Entry 7PIS (electron microscopy, 15.00 A resolution (very low resolution: no residue pairs are listed; an interface is given only as per-side residue counts)); this record covers chains K and 5 of the 56 polymer chains in the assembly.

Chain K:
Molecule: 30S ribosomal protein S12
From: Mycoplasma pneumoniae M129
Reference sequence: P75546 (RS12_MYCPN); residue numbers follow UniProt; this construct covers 1-139
Chain sequence (139 residues; numbered 1 to 139; the number before each row is that of its first residue):
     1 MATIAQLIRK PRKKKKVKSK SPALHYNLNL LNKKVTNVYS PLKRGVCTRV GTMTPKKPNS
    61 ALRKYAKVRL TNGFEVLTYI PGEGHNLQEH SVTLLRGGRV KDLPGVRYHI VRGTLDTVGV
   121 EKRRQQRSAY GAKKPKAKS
Not modelled in the structure: 1, 138-139

Chain 5:
Molecule: 16S ribosomal RNA
From: Mycoplasma pneumoniae M129
Sequence (1520 nucleotides; each row starts with the number of its first residue):
     1 UUUUUCUGAG AGUUUGAUCC UGGCUCAGGA UUAACGCUGG CGGCAUGCCU AAUACAUGCA
    61 AGUCGAUCGA AAGUAGUAAU ACUUUAGAGG CGAACGGGUG AGUAACACGU AUCCAAUCUA
   121 CCUUAUAAUG GGGGAUAACU AGUUGAAAGA CUAGCUAAUA CCGCAUAAGA ACUUUGGUUC
   181 GCAUGAAUCA AAGUUGAAAG GACCUGCAAG GGUUCGUUAU UUGAUGAGGG UGCGCCAUAU
   241 CAGCUAGUUG GUGGGGUAAC GGCCUACCAA GGCAAUGACG UGUAGCUAUG CUGAGAAGUA
   301 GAAUAGCCAC AAUGGGACUG AGACACGGCC CAUACUCCUA CGGGAGGCAG CAGUAGGGAA
   361 UUUUUCACAA UGAGCGAAAG CUUGAUGGAG CAAUGCCGCG UGAACGAUGA AGGUCUUUAA
   421 GAUUGUAAAG UUCUUUUAUU UGGGAAGAAU GACUUUAGCA GGUAAUGGCU AGAGUUUGAC
   481 UGUACCAUUU UGAAUAAGUG ACGACUAACU AUGUGCCAGC AGUCGCGGUA AUACAUAGGU
   541 CGCAAGCGUU AUCCGGAUUU AUUGGGCGUA AAGCAAGCGC AGGCGGAUUG AAAAGUCUGG
   601 UGUUAAAGGC AGCUGCUUAA CAGUUGUAUG CAUUGGAAAC UAUUAAUCUA GAGUGUGGUA
   661 GGGAGUUUUG GAAUUUCAUG UGGAGCGGUG AAAUGCGUAG AUAUAUGAAG GAACACCAGU
   721 GGCGAAGGCG AAAACUUAGG CCAUUACUGA CGCUUAGGCU UGAAAGUGUG GGGAGCAAAU
   781 AGGAUUAGAU ACCCUAGUAG UCCACACCGU AAACGAUAGA UACUAGCUGU CGGGGCGAUC
   841 CCCUCGGUAG UGAAGUUAAC ACAUUAAGUA UCUCGCCUGG GUAGUACAUU CGCAAGAAUG
   901 AAACUCAAAC GGAAUUGACG GGGACCCGCA CAAGUGGUGG AGCAUGUUGC UUAAUUCGAC
   961 GGUACACGAA AAACCUUACC UAGACUUGAC AUCCUUGGCA AAGUUAUGGA AACAUAAUGG
  1021 AGGUUAACCG AGUGACAGGU GGUGCAUGGU UGUCGUCAGC UCGUGUCGUG AGAUGUUGGG
  1081 UUAAGUCCCG CAACGAGCGC AACCCUUAUC GUUAGUUACA UUGUCUAGCG AGACUGCUAA
  1141 UGCAAAUUGG AGGAAGGAAG GGAUGACGUC AAAUCAUCAU GCCCCUUAUG UCUAGGGCUG
  1201 CAAACGUGCU ACAAUGGCCA AUACAAACAG UCGCCAGCUU GUAAAAGUGA GCAAAUCUGU
  1261 AAAGUUGGUC UCAGUUCGGA UUGAGGGCUG CAAUUCGUCC UCAUGAAGUC GGAAUCACUA
  1321 GUAAUCGCGA AUCAGCUAUG UCGCGGUGAA UACGUUCUCG GGUCUUGUAC ACACCGCCCG
  1381 UCAAACUAUG AAAGCUGGUA AUAUUUAAAA ACGUGUUGCU AACCAUUAGG AAGCGCAUGU
  1441 CAAGGAUAGC ACCGGUGAUU GGAGUUAAGU CGUAACAAGG UACCCCUACG AGAACGUGGG
  1501 GGUGGAUCAC CUCCUUUCUA
Not modelled in the structure: 1-4, 181-184, 1020-1027, 1510-1520

Chain K / chain 5 interface:
At this resolution (15 A) residue pairs are not listed: 90 residues of chain K and 85 of chain 5 lie at the interface.

Summary:
The interface between chain K and chain 5 involves 90 residues on one side and 85 on the other.
Chain K is 30S ribosomal protein S12 and chain 5 is 16S ribosomal RNA, both from Mycoplasma pneumoniae M129;
the structure, 70S ribosome with EF-G, A*- and P/E-site tRNAs in pseudouridimycin-treated Mycoplasma
pneumoniae cells, was determined by electron microscopy (same publication as 7OOC, 7OOD, 7P6Z, 7PAH, 7PAI,
7PAJ and 23 further entries).
